PDB entry 6HR8 | X-ray diffraction, 2.90 A resolution | chains A and D of the 4 polymer chains in the assembly

[Chain A]
Molecule: HMG-CoA reductase
From: Methanothermococcus thermolithotrophicus DSM 2095
Notes: EC 1.1.1.34
Amino-acid sequence (427 residues; each row starts with the number of its first residue; numbers below 1 keep their minus sign (Met-20 is residue -20)):
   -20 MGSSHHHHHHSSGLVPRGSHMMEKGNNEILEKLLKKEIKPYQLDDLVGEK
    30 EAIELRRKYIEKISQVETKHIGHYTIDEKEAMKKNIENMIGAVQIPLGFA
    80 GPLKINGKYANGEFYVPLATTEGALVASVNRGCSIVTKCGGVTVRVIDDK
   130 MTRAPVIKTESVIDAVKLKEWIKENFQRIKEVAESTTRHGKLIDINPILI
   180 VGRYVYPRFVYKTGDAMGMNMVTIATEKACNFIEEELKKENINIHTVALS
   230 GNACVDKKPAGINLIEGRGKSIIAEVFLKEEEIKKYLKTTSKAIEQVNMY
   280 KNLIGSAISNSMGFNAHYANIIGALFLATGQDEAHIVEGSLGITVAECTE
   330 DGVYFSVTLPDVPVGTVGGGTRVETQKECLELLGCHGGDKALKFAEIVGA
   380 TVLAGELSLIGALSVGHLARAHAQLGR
Disordered / not traced: -20 to 4, 402-406
Modified / non-standard residues: Cys233 (S-hydroxycysteine; CSO)
Small-molecule neighbours: NADP (NAP; NADP nicotinamide-adenine-dinucleotide phosphate): Lys63, Thr166, Arg167, His168, Thr192, Gly193, Asp194, Ala195, Met196, Gly197, Met198, Asn199, Met200, Val346, Gly347, Gly348, Gly367
From the paper describing this entry:
  - binding site for NADP: Thr166, Arg167, His168, Asp194, Val346
  - specificity-determining residues: Thr166, Arg167, His168

[Chain D]
Molecule: HMG-CoA reductase
From: Methanothermococcus thermolithotrophicus DSM 2095
Notes: EC 1.1.1.34
Amino-acid sequence (427 residues; each row starts with the number of its first residue; numbers below 1 keep their minus sign (Met-20 is residue -20)):
   -20 MGSSHHHHHHSSGLVPRGSHMMEKGNNEILEKLLKKEIKPYQLDDLVGEK
    30 EAIELRRKYIEKISQVETKHIGHYTIDEKEAMKKNIENMIGAVQIPLGFA
    80 GPLKINGKYANGEFYVPLATTEGALVASVNRGCSIVTKCGGVTVRVIDDK
   130 MTRAPVIKTESVIDAVKLKEWIKENFQRIKEVAESTTRHGKLIDINPILI
   180 VGRYVYPRFVYKTGDAMGMNMVTIATEKACNFIEEELKKENINIHTVALS
   230 GNACVDKKPAGINLIEGRGKSIIAEVFLKEEEIKKYLKTTSKAIEQVNMY
   280 KNLIGSAISNSMGFNAHYANIIGALFLATGQDEAHIVEGSLGITVAECTE
   330 DGVYFSVTLPDVPVGTVGGGTRVETQKECLELLGCHGGDKALKFAEIVGA
   380 TVLAGELSLIGALSVGHLARAHAQLGR
Disordered / not traced: -20 to 5, 402-406
Ion coordination: Na+ site 1 near Glu28 (its only coordinating residue here); Na+ site 2: Cys118, Glu261
Small-molecule neighbours: NADP (NAP; NADP nicotinamide-adenine-dinucleotide phosphate): Thr165, Thr166, Arg167, His168, Thr192, Gly193, Asp194, Ala195, Met196, Gly197, Met198, Asn199, Met200, Val346, Gly347, Gly348, Gly367
From the paper describing this entry:
  - catalytic residues: Glu101, Lys236 (proposed by the authors, not directly observed)
  - catalytic residues: His401 (by similarity / conservation)

[How chain A and chain D interact]
Residue-residue contacts (28; chain A residue first):
  Gly240(A) - Asn289(D)
  Leu243(A) - Ala286(D)
  Leu243(A) - Ile287(D)
  Ile244(A) - Ile287(D)
  Lys271(A) - Glu274(D)  salt bridge
  Lys271(A) - Cys327(D)
  Glu274(A) - Glu274(D)
  Gln275(A) - Glu326(D)  hydrogen bond
  Met278(A) - Leu282(D)  hydrophobic
  Met278(A) - Ala325(D)
  Tyr279(A) - Glu326(D)  hydrogen bond
  Leu282(A) - Met278(D)  hydrophobic
  Ile283(A) - Val324(D)  hydrophobic
  Ala286(A) - Leu243(D)
  Ala286(A) - Phe293(D)  hydrophobic
  Ile287(A) - Leu243(D)
  Ile287(A) - Ile244(D)
  Ile287(A) - Ile322(D)  hydrophobic
  Asn289(A) - Gly240(D)
  Asn289(A) - Met291(D)
  Phe293(A) - Ala286(D)  hydrophobic
  Phe293(A) - Phe293(D)  hydrophobic
  Ile322(A) - Ala286(D)  hydrophobic
  Ile322(A) - Ile287(D)
  Val324(A) - Ile283(D)  hydrophobic
  Ala325(A) - Met278(D)
  Glu326(A) - Gln275(D)  hydrogen bond
  Glu326(A) - Tyr279(D)  hydrogen bond
Other interface residues (no listed pair), chain A (20 interface residues in all): Ser288, Met291
Other interface residues (no listed pair), chain D (20 interface residues in all): Ser288

[Summary]
Chain A and chain D each contribute 20 residues to their interface; the contacts include 4 hydrogen bonds and
1 salt bridge. Polar pairs include Lys271(A)-Glu274(D), Gln275(A)-Glu326(D) and Tyr279(A)-Glu326(D). Chain A
binds NADP. The paper reports catalytic residues Glu101(D), Lys236(D) and His401(D); a binding site for NADP
at Thr166(A), Arg167(A) and His168(A) among others.
Chain A is HMG-CoA reductase and chain D is HMG-CoA reductase, both from Methanothermococcus
thermolithotrophicus DSM 2095; the structure, HMG-CoA reductase from Methanothermococcus thermolithotrophicus
in complex with NADPH at 2.9 A resolution, was determined by X-ray diffraction (same publication as 6HR7).
